Entry 5KG5 (X-ray diffraction, 1.60 A resolution); this record covers chains A and T of the 3 polymer chains in the assembly.

[Chain A]
Molecule: DNA polymerase eta
From: Homo sapiens
Notes: EC 2.7.7.7
UniProt: Q9Y253 (POLH_HUMAN); residues 1-432 here = UniProt positions 1-432
Amino-acid sequence (435 residues; row label = number of the first residue in the row; numbers below 1 keep their minus sign (Gly-2 is residue -2)):
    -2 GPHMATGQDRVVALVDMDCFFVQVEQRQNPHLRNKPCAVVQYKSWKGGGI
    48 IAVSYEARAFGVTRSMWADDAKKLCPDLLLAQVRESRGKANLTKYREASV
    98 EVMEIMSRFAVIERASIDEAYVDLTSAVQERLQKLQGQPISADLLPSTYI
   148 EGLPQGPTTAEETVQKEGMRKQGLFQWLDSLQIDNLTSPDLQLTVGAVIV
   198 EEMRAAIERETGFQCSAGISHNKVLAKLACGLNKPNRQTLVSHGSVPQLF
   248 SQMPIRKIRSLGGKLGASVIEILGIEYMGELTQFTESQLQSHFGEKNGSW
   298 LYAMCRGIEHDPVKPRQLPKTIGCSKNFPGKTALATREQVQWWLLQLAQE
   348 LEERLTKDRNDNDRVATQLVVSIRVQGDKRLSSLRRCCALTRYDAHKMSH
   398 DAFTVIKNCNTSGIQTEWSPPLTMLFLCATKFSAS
Disordered / not traced: 155-159
Sequence notes: expression tag (-2 to 0)
Ion coordination: Mn2+ site 1: Asp13, Asp115, Glu116 (together with 2'-deoxyadenosine 5'-triphosphate) (shared with 2 residues of chain P); Mn2+ site 2: Asp13, Met14, Asp115 (together with diphosphate) (shared with 1 residue of chain P)
Ligand contacts: diphosphate / 2'-deoxyadenosine 5'-triphosphate: Asp13, Met14, Asp15, Cys16, Phe17, Phe18, Ile48, Ala49, Tyr52, Arg55, Arg61, Ile114, Asp115, Glu116, Lys231
UniProt features mapped onto this chain:
  - binding site (Mg(2+)): Asp13, Met14, Asp115, Glu116
  - binding site (Mn(2+)): Asp13, Met14, Asp115, Glu116
  - binding site (a 2'-deoxyribonucleoside 5'-triphosphate): Arg61
From the paper describing this entry:
  - catalytic residues: Arg61 (proposed by the authors, not directly observed)

[Chain T]
Molecule: 12-nt DNA strand
Sequence (12 nucleotides; each row starts with the number of its first residue):
     1 CATTATGACGCT
Ligand contacts: diphosphate / 2'-deoxyadenosine 5'-triphosphate: DT3, DT4, DA5

[How chain A and chain T interact]
Residue-residue contacts (40; chain A residue first):
  Gln38(A) - DT4(T)  hydrogen bond to the base
  Gln38(A) - DA5(T)  sugar contact
  Tyr39(A) - DT4(T)  phosphate contact
  Tyr39(A) - DA5(T)  hydrogen bond to the phosphate
  Trp42(A) - DA2(T)  stacking on the base
  Ile47(A) - DT3(T)  base contact
  Arg61(A) - DT3(T)  hydrogen bond to the base
  Ser62(A) - DT3(T)  base contact
  Trp64(A) - DA2(T)  phosphate contact
  Trp64(A) - DT3(T)  sugar contact
  Lys86(A) - DT6(T)  salt bridge to the phosphate
  Leu89(A) - DA5(T)  phosphate contact
  Leu89(A) - DT6(T)  phosphate contact
  Arg93(A) - DT6(T)  salt bridge to the phosphate
  Arg93(A) - DG7(T)  salt bridge to the phosphate
  Lys293(A) - DG10(T)  salt bridge to the phosphate
  Lys311(A) - DC9(T)  salt bridge to the phosphate
  Arg313(A) - DA8(T)  salt bridge to the phosphate
  Arg313(A) - DC9(T)  salt bridge to the phosphate
  Pro316(A) - DA8(T)  phosphate contact
  Lys317(A) - DA8(T)  hydrogen bond to the phosphate
  Lys317(A) - DC9(T)  salt bridge to the phosphate
  Thr318(A) - DG7(T)  sugar contact
  Thr318(A) - DA8(T)  hydrogen bond to the phosphate
  Ile319(A) - DG7(T)  phosphate contact
  Gly320(A) - DT6(T)  sugar contact
  Gly320(A) - DG7(T)  hydrogen bond to the phosphate
  Cys321(A) - DT6(T)  phosphate contact
  Ser322(A) - DA5(T)  sugar contact
  Ser322(A) - DT6(T)  hydrogen bond to the phosphate
  Lys323(A) - DA5(T)  salt bridge to the phosphate
  Asn324(A) - DT4(T)  sugar contact
  Asn324(A) - DA5(T)  hydrogen bond to the phosphate
  Pro326(A) - DC1(T)  phosphate contact
  Pro326(A) - DA2(T)  base contact
  Gly327(A) - DC1(T)  hydrogen bond to the phosphate
  Gly327(A) - DA2(T)  phosphate contact
  Arg351(A) - DT6(T)  salt bridge to the phosphate
  Arg351(A) - DG7(T)  salt bridge to the phosphate
  Leu378(A) - DT6(T)  base contact
Also at the interface, not in a pair above, chain A (32 interface residues in all): Gly46, Ile48, Ala87, Arg111, Thr329, Glu347
Also at the interface, not in a pair above, chain T (11 interface residues in all): DC11

[Summary]
32 residues of chain A and 11 residues of chain T are in contact, with 9 hydrogen bonds, 11 salt bridges and 1
aromatic stacking contact. Among the polar pairs are Gln38(A)-DT4(T), Arg61(A)-DT3(T) and Tyr39(A)-DA5(T).
Diphosphate / 2'-deoxyadenosine 5'-triphosphate is bound between chain A and chain T. From the paper: the
catalytic residue Arg61(A).
Here chain A is DNA polymerase eta (Homo sapiens) and chain T is a 12-nt DNA strand. Entry 5KG5 (Human DNA
polymerase eta-DNA ternary complex: reaction first with 1 mM Mn2+ for 1800s then with ...) was determined by
X-ray diffraction, deposited together with 5KFA, 5KFB, 5KFC, 5KFD, 5KFE, 5KFF and 28 further entries.
